1PTO - chains C and E of the 6 polymer chains in the assembly; structure by X-ray diffraction, 3.50 A resolution.

Chain C:
Molecule: Pertussis toxin
Source organism: Bordetella pertussis
UniProt: P04979 (TOX3_BORPE); residues 4-199 here correspond to UniProt positions 32-227 (UniProt number = residue number + 28)
Chain sequence (196 residues; each row starts with the number of its first residue):
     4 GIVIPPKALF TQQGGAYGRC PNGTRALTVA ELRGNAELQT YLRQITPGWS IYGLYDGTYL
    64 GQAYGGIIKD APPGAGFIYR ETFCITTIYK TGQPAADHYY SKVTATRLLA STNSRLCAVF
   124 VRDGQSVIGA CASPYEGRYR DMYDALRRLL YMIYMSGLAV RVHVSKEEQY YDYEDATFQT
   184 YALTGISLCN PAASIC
Disulfides: Cys23-Cys87, Cys120-Cys134, Cys192-Cys199

Chain E:
Molecule: Pertussis toxin (subunit S4)
Source organism: Bordetella pertussis
UniProt: P04980 (TOX4_BORPE); residues 1-110 here correspond to UniProt positions 43-152 (UniProt number = residue number + 42)
Chain sequence (110 residues; numbered 1 to 110; the number before each row is that of its first residue):
     1 DVPYVLVKTN MVVTSVAMKP YEVTPTRMLV CGIAAKLGAA ASSPDAHVPF CFGKDLKRPG
    61 SSPMEVMLRA VFMQQRPLRM FLGPKQLTFE GKPALELIRM VECSGKQDCP
Disulfides: Cys31-Cys51, Cys103-Cys109

Chain C / chain E interface:
Pairs across the interface - 57 pairs, chain C then chain E:
  Tyr20(C) - Pro3(E)
  Tyr20(C) - Tyr4(E)
  Tyr20(C) - Val5(E)  hydrogen bond (backbone-backbone)
  Gly21(C) - Val5(E)
  Arg22(C) - Val5(E)
  Arg22(C) - Pro84(E)
  Arg22(C) - Lys85(E)
  Arg22(C) - Ile98(E)
  Arg28(C) - Arg99(E)
  Tyr58(C) - Arg79(E)  hydrogen bond
  Tyr58(C) - Phe81(E)  hydrophobic
  Tyr58(C) - Asp108(E)
  Phe80(C) - Tyr4(E)
  Phe80(C) - Val5(E)
  Phe80(C) - Val7(E)  hydrophobic
  Ile81(C) - Tyr4(E)
  Thr109(C) - Glu102(E)
  Arg110(C) - Val101(E)
  Arg110(C) - Glu102(E)  hydrogen bond (backbone-side chain)
  Leu111(C) - Met67(E)
  Leu111(C) - Ala70(E)  hydrophobic
  Leu111(C) - Val101(E)
  Leu111(C) - Glu102(E)  hydrogen bond (backbone-side chain)
  Leu112(C) - Met67(E)
  Leu112(C) - Met100(E)
  Leu112(C) - Val101(E)  hydrophobic
  Ala113(C) - Met64(E)
  Ala113(C) - Met67(E)
  Ala113(C) - Arg99(E)
  Ala113(C) - Met100(E)  hydrogen bond (backbone-backbone)
  Ser114(C) - Met64(E)
  Ser114(C) - Ile98(E)
  Thr115(C) - Ile98(E)
  Ser117(C) - Pro63(E)
  Arg118(C) - Pro63(E)
  Leu119(C) - Pro63(E)  hydrophobic
  Pro137(C) - Arg58(E)  hydrogen bond (backbone-side chain)
  Tyr138(C) - Arg58(E)
  Tyr138(C) - Ser62(E)
  Tyr138(C) - Pro63(E)
  Tyr146(C) - Ser61(E)  hydrogen bond (side chain-backbone)
  Tyr146(C) - Ser62(E)
  Tyr146(C) - Pro63(E)
  Tyr146(C) - Val66(E)
  Asp147(C) - Gly60(E)
  Arg150(C) - Ser61(E)
  Arg150(C) - Val66(E)
  Tyr154(C) - Val66(E)  hydrophobic
  Tyr154(C) - Met73(E)
  Tyr157(C) - Ala70(E)  hydrophobic
  Tyr157(C) - Arg76(E)  hydrogen bond
  Tyr157(C) - Glu102(E)  hydrogen bond
  Met158(C) - Gln74(E)
  Asp175(C) - Arg99(E)  hydrogen bond (backbone-side chain)
  Glu177(C) - Arg79(E)  salt bridge
  Glu177(C) - Arg99(E)  salt bridge
  Glu177(C) - Val101(E)
Also at the interface, not in a pair above, chain C (29 interface residues in all): Gly77, Arg143
Also at the interface, not in a pair above, chain E (31 interface residues in all): Pro59, Arg69, Val71, Leu97, Ser104

In short:
29 residues of chain C and 31 residues of chain E are in contact, with 10 hydrogen bonds and 2 salt bridges.
Among the polar pairs are Glu177(C)-Arg79(E), Glu177(C)-Arg99(E) and Tyr58(C)-Arg79(E).
Chain C is Pertussis toxin and chain E is Pertussis toxin (subunit S4), both from Bordetella pertussis; the
structure, The structure of a pertussis toxin-sugar complex as a model for receptor binding, was determined by
X-ray diffraction.
